9ASI - chains I and T of the 12 polymer chains in the assembly; structure by electron microscopy, 2.79 A resolution.

# Chain I
Protein: CRISPR system Cms endoribonuclease Csm3
From: Lactococcus lactis subsp. lactis
Reference sequence: L0CEA3 (L0CEA3_LACLL); residues 1-214 here = UniProt positions 1-214
Chain sequence (214 residues; numbered 1 to 214; the number before each row is that of its first residue):
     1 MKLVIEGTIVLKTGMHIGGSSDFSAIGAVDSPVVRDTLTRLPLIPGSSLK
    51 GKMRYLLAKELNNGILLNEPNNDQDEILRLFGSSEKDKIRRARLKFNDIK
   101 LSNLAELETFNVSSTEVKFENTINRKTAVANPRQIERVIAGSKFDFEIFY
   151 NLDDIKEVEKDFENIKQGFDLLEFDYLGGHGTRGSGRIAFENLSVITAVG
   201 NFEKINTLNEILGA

# Chain T
Molecule: Target RNA
Sequence (36 nucleotides; numbered 7 to 42; the number before each row is that of its first residue):
     7 CUUCUUCAGGUUGGACAGCUGGUGCUGCCAAGAGCA
Not modelled in the structure: 36-42

# Chain I / chain T interface
Residue-residue contacts - 15 pairs, chain I then chain T:
  Ile-26(I) / U11(T)  phosphate contact
  Ile-26(I) / U12(T)  phosphate contact
  Asp-30(I) / U12(T)  base contact
  Lys-86(I) / A21(T)  hydrogen bond to the sugar
  Lys-86(I) / C22(T)  phosphate contact
  Ala-130(I) / C10(T)  hydrogen bond to the sugar
  Asn-131(I) / C10(T)  sugar contact
  Asn-131(I) / U11(T)  sugar contact
  Asn-131(I) / U12(T)  hydrogen bond to the base
  Asn-131(I) / C13(T)  hydrogen bond to the sugar
  Pro-132(I) / C10(T)  base contact
  Pro-132(I) / U11(T)  base contact
  Pro-132(I) / U12(T)  sugar contact
  Arg-133(I) / U12(T)  base contact
  Gln-134(I) / U11(T)  base contact
Interface residues without a listed pair, chain I (9 interface residues in all): Ser-84
Interface residues without a listed pair, chain T (7 interface residues in all): G20

# Summary
Chain I and chain T form an interface of 9 and 7 residues respectively; the contacts include 4 hydrogen bonds.
Polar pairs include Asn-131(I)/U12(T), Lys-86(I)/A21(T) and Ala-130(I)/C10(T).
Here chain I is CRISPR system Cms endoribonuclease Csm3 (Lactococcus lactis subsp. lactis) and chain T is
Target RNA. Entry 9ASI (Cryo-EM structure of the active Lactococcus lactis Csm bound to target in pre-cleavage
stage) was determined by electron microscopy (same publication as 9ASH).
